4JVH - chains A and D; structure by X-ray diffraction, 3.50 A resolution.

Chain A:
Protein: Protein quaking
Organism: Homo sapiens
Notes: fragment: star domain
Reference sequence: Q96PU8 (QKI_HUMAN); numbering as in UniProt (aligned over 7-204)
Amino-acid sequence (209 residues; row label = number of the first residue in the row):
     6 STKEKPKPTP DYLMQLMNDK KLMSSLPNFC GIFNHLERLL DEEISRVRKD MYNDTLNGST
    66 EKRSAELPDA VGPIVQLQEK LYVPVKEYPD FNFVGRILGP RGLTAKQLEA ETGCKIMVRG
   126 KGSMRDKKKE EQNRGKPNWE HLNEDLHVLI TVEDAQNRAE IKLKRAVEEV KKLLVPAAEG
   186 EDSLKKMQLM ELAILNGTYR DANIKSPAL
Disordered / not traced: 6-11, 30-38, 61-68, 205-214
Modified / non-standard residues: Mse19, Mse22, Mse28, Mse56, Mse122, Mse129, Mse192, Mse195 (selenomethionine; parent Met)
Sequence notes: expression tag (6)
Curated features (UniProtKB/Swiss-Prot):
  - site (Involved in RNA binding): Asn97, Lys120, Arg124, Arg130, Lys190, Gln193
  - modified residue: Ser188 (Phosphoserine)
  - mutagenesis: Asn97 (N97A: Decrease in target mRNA abundance and 10-fold decrease in RNA binding affinity; when associated with A-130), Lys120 (K120A: Decrease in target mRNA abundance and 20-fold decrease in RNA binding affinity; when associated with A-124), Arg124 (R124A: Decrease in target mRNA abundance and 20-fold decrease in RNA binding affinity; when associated with A-120), Arg130 (R130A: Decrease in target mRNA abundance and 10-fold decrease in RNA binding affinity; when associated with A-97), Lys190 (K190A: Decrease in target mRNA abundance and 124-fold decrease in RNA binding affinity; when associated with A-193), Gln193 (Q193A: Decrease in target mRNA abundance and 124-fold decrease in RNA binding affinity; when associated with A-190)
From the paper describing this entry:
  - mutagenesis - N97A/R130A (Kd = 1.0 uM), K120A/R124A (Kd = 1.9 uM), K190A/Q193A (Kd = 8.9 uM): decreased binding to the 11-nt RNA strand (chain D)
  - mutagenesis - E48G: decreased stability (citing earlier work)
  - mutagenesis - V157E: decreased stability (proposed by the authors, not directly observed)

Chain D:
Molecule: 11-nt RNA strand
Sequence (11 nucleotides; numbered 1 to 11; the number before each row is that of its first residue):
     1 UUCACUAACA A
Disordered / not traced: 1-3

How chain A and chain D interact:
Residue-residue contacts (38):
  Asn97(A) with U6(D), base contact; A7(D), base contact
  Val99(A) with A7(D), base contact
  Gly100(A) with U6(D), base contact
  Arg101(A) with U6(D), base contact
  Leu103(A) with A7(D), base contact; A8(D), base contact
  Gly104(A) with U6(D), hydrogen bond to the sugar; A7(D), sugar contact
  Pro105(A) with U6(D), base contact; A7(D), phosphate contact
  Arg106(A) with A7(D), hydrogen bond to the phosphate; A8(D), sugar contact
  Gly107(A) with A7(D), sugar contact; A8(D), sugar contact
  Lys111(A) with A8(D), hydrogen bond to the phosphate; C9(D), salt bridge to the phosphate
  Lys120(A) with C9(D), hydrogen bond to the sugar
  Ile121(A) with A8(D), base contact
  Mse122(A) with A8(D), base contact; C9(D), base contact
  Val123(A) with A8(D), hydrogen bond to the base
  Arg124(A) with C9(D), hydrogen bond to the base; A10(D), hydrogen bond to the sugar
  Ser128(A) with A7(D), base contact
  Arg130(A) with U6(D), salt bridge to the phosphate; A7(D), hydrogen bond to the sugar
  Trp144(A) with A10(D), base contact
  Lys190(A) with C5(D), hydrogen bond to the base; U6(D), base contact
  Gln193(A) with U6(D), hydrogen bond to the base
  Leu194(A) with A4(D), phosphate contact; C5(D), sugar contact
  Leu197(A) with C5(D), sugar contact; U6(D), sugar contact
  Ala198(A) with A4(D), base contact
  Thr203(A) with A4(D), base contact
  Tyr204(A) with A4(D), base contact
Other interface residues (no listed pair), chain A (27 interface residues in all): Glu114, Asn201

In short:
Chain A and chain D form an interface of 27 and 7 residues respectively, with 10 hydrogen bonds and 2 salt
bridges. Polar pairs include Val123(A)-A8(D), Arg124(A)-C9(D) and Lys190(A)-C5(D). From the paper: N97A/R130A,
K120A/R124A and K190A/Q193A of chain A reduce binding to the 11-nt RNA strand (chain D); E48G and V157E of
chain A reduce stability.
Chain A is Protein quaking (Homo sapiens) and chain D is an 11-nt RNA strand; the structure, Structure of the
star domain of quaking protein in complex with RNA, was determined by X-ray diffraction (same publication as
4JVY).
